Entry 6QG0 (electron microscopy, 4.15 A resolution (low resolution: residue-level contacts below are approximate; hydrogen-bond / salt-bridge calls are withheld)); this record covers chains D and J of the 16 polymer chains in the assembly.

== Chain D ==
Protein: Translation initiation factor eIF-2B subunit beta
From: Saccharomyces cerevisiae (strain ATCC 204508 / S288c)
Reference sequence: P32502 (EI2BB_YEAST); numbering as in UniProt (aligned over 1-381)
Chain sequence (381 residues; numbered 1 to 381; the number before each row is that of its first residue):
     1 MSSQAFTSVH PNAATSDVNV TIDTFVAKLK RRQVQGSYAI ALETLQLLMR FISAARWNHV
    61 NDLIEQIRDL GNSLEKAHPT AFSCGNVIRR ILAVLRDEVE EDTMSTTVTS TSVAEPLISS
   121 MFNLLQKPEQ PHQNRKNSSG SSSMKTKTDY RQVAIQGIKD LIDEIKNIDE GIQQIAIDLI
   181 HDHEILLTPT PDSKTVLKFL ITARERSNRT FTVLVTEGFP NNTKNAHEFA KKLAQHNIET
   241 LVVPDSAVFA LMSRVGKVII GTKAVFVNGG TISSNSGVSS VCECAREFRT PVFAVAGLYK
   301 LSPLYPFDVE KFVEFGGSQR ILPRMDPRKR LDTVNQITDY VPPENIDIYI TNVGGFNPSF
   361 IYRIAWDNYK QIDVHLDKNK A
Unresolved in the structure: 1-9, 109-112, 129-146, 377-381

== Chain J ==
Protein: Translation initiation factor eIF-2B subunit epsilon
From: Saccharomyces cerevisiae (strain ATCC 204508 / S288c)
Reference sequence: P32501 (EI2BE_YEAST); residues 1-712 here = UniProt positions 1-712
Chain sequence (712 residues; each row starts with the number of its first residue):
     1 MAGKKGQKKS GLGNHGKNSD MDVEDRLQAV VLTDSYETRF MPLTAVKPRC LLPLANVPLI
    61 EYTLEFLAKA GVHEVFLICS SHANQINDYI ENSKWNLPWS PFKITTIMSP EARCTGDVMR
   121 DLDNRGIITG DFILVSGDVL TNIDFSKMLE FHKKMHLQDK DHISTMCLSK ASTYPKTRTI
   181 EPAAFVLDKS TSRCIYYQDL PLPSSREKTS IQIDPELLDN VDEFVIRNDL IDCRIDICTS
   241 HVPLIFQENF DYQSLRTDFV KGVISSDILG KHIYAYLTDE YAVRVESWQT YDTISQDFLG
   301 RWCYPLVLDS NIQDDQTYSY ESRHIYKEKD VVLAQSCKIG KCTAIGSGTK IGEGTKIENS
   361 VIGRNCQIGE NIRIKNSFIW DDCIIGNNSI IDHSLIASNA TLGSNVRLND GCIIGFNVKI
   421 DDNMDLDRNT KISASPLKNA GSRMYDNESN EQFDQDLDDQ TLAVSIVGDK GVGYIYESEV
   481 SDDEDSSTEA CKEINTLSNQ LDELYLSDDS ISSATKKTKK RRTMSVNSIY TDREEIDSEF
   541 EDEDFEKEGI ATVERAMENN HDLDTALLEL NTLRMSMNVT YHEVRIATIT ALLRRVYHFI
   601 ATQTLGPKDA VVKVFNQWGL LFKRQAFDEE EYIDLMNIIM EKIVEQSFDK PDLILFSALV
   661 SLYDNDIIEE DVIYKWWDNV STDPRYDEVK KLTVKWVEWL QNADEESSSE EE
Unresolved in the structure: 1-23, 437-454, 473-712

== Interface between chain D and chain J ==
Residue-residue contacts - 34 pairs, chain D then chain J:
  N12(D) with W99(J)
  S16(D) with W99(J)
  D23(D) with W99(J)
  K30(D) with N311(J)
  R31(D) with A68(J); K69(J)
  E310(D) with Y320(J); S322(J)
  F315(D) with R301(J); Y320(J); S322(J)
  G316(D) with R301(J); Y304(J)
  G317(D) with R301(J); Y304(J)
  S318(D) with R301(J)
  Q319(D) with E280(J); R301(J); W302(J)
  R324(D) with T173(J); W302(J)
  M325(D) with S172(J); T173(J); W302(J)
  D326(D) with S172(J); T173(J); Y174(J); T177(J)
  P327(D) with T173(J)
  R328(D) with R301(J); W302(J)
  D332(D) with C342(J)
  T333(D) with H324(J)
  I337(D) with Y304(J)
Also at the interface, not in a pair above, chain D (25 interface residues in all): A13, A77, E314, L322, P323, V334
Also at the interface, not in a pair above, chain J (22 interface residues in all): E65, K176, D297, D309, S310, K341

== In short ==
The interface between chain D and chain J involves 25 residues on one side and 22 on the other.
Chain D is Translation initiation factor eIF-2B subunit beta and chain J is Translation initiation factor
eIF-2B subunit epsilon, both from Saccharomyces cerevisiae (strain ATCC 204508 / S288c); the structure,
Structure of eIF2B-eIF2 (phosphorylated at Ser51) complex (model 1), was determined by electron microscopy
(same publication as 6QG1, 6QG2, 6QG3, 6QG5 and 6QG6).
